8USD - chains f and B of the 5 polymer chains in the assembly; structure by electron microscopy, 2.70 A resolution.

[Chain f]
Molecule: 26S proteasome non-ATPase regulatory subunit 2
Organism: Homo sapiens
UniProt: Q13200 (PSMD2_HUMAN); residue numbers follow UniProt; this construct covers 1-908
Chain sequence (908 residues; numbered 1 to 908; the number before each row is that of its first residue):
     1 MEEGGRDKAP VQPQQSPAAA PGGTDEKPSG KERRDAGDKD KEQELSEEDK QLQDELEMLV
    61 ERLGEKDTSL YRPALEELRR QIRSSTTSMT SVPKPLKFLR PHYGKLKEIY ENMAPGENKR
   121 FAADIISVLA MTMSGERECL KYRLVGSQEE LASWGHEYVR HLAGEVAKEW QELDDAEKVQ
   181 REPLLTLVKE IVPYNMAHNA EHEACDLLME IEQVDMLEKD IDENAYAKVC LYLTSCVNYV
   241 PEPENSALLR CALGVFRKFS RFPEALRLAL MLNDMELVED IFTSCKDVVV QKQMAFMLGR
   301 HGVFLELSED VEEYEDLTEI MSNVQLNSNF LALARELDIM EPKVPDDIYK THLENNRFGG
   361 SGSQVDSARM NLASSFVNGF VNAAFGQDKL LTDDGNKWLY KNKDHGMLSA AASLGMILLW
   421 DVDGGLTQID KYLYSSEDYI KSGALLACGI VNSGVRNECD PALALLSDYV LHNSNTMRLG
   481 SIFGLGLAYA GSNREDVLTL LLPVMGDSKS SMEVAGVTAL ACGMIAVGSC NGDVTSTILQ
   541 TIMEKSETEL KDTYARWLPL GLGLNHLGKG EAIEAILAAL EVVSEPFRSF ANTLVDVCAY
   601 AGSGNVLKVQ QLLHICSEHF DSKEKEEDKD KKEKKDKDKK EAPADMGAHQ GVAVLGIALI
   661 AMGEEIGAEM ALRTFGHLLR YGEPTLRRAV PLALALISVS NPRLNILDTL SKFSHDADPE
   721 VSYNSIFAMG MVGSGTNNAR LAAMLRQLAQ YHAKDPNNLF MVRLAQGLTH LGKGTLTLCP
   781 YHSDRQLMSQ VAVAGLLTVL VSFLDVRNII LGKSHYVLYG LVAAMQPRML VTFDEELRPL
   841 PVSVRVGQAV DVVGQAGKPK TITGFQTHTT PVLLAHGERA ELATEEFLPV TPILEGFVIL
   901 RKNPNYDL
Not modelled in the structure: 1-154, 173-181, 356-366, 621-644
UniProt features mapped onto this chain:
  - modified residue: M1 (N-acetylmethionine), S16 (Phosphoserine), T24 (Phosphothreonine), S29 (Phosphoserine), S147 (Phosphoserine), Y194 (Phosphotyrosine), S361 (Phosphoserine), S363 (Phosphoserine), K551 (N6-acetyllysine)

[Chain B]
Molecule: 26S proteasome regulatory subunit 4
Organism: Homo sapiens
UniProt: P62191 (PRS4_HUMAN); residues 1-440 here = UniProt positions 1-440
Chain sequence (440 residues; row label = number of the first residue in the row):
     1 MGQSQSGGHG PGGGKKDDKD KKKKYEPPVP TRVGKKKKKT KGPDAASKLP LVTPHTQCRL
    61 KLLKLERIKD YLLMEEEFIR NQEQMKPLEE KQEEERSKVD DLRGTPMSVG TLEEIIDDNH
   121 AIVSTSVGSE HYVSILSFVD KDLLEPGCSV LLNHKVHAVI GVLMDDTDPL VTVMKVEKAP
   181 QETYADIGGL DNQIQEIKES VELPLTHPEY YEEMGIKPPK GVILYGPPGT GKTLLAKAVA
   241 NQTSATFLRV VGSELIQKYL GDGPKLVREL FRVAEEHAPS IVFIDEIDAI GTKRYDSNSG
   301 GEREIQRTML ELLNQLDGFD SRGDVKVIMA TNRIETLDPA LIRPGRIDRK IEFPLPDEKT
   361 KKRIFQIHTS RMTLADDVTL DDLIMAKDDL SGADIKAICT EAGLMALRER RMKVTNEDFK
   421 KSKENVLYKK QEGTPEGLYL
Not modelled in the structure: 1-42, 85-440
UniProt features mapped onto this chain:
  - binding site (ATP): G226 to T233
  - modified residue: S4 (Phosphoserine), T53 (Phosphothreonine), K258 (N6-acetyllysine), T434 (Phosphothreonine), Y439 (Phosphotyrosine)
  - lipidation: G2 (N-myristoyl glycine)
  - cross-link: K237 (Glycyl lysine isopeptide (Lys-Gly) (interchain with G-Cter in ubiquitin))
  - natural variant: I328 (I328T: In BKAH; uncertain significance)

[How chain f and chain B interact]
Contacting residue pairs - 61 pairs, chain f then chain B:
  H202(f) - T56(B)  hydrogen bond
  H202(f) - C58(B)
  D206(f) - C58(B)
  D206(f) - R59(B)  hydrogen bond (side chain-backbone)
  M209(f) - R59(B)
  E210(f) - R59(B)  salt bridge
  Y232(f) - C58(B)
  Y232(f) - R59(B)  hydrogen bond (side chain-backbone)
  Y232(f) - L60(B)  hydrogen bond (side chain-backbone)
  S235(f) - L60(B)
  C236(f) - L60(B)  hydrophobic
  N238(f) - R67(B)  hydrogen bond (backbone-side chain)
  Y239(f) - L60(B)  hydrophobic
  Y239(f) - L63(B)  hydrophobic
  Y239(f) - K64(B)
  Y239(f) - R67(B)
  V240(f) - L63(B)  hydrophobic
  E244(f) - R59(B)  salt bridge
  G604(f) - R67(B)  hydrogen bond (backbone-side chain)
  V606(f) - R67(B)
  V606(f) - D70(B)
  V606(f) - Y71(B)  hydrophobic
  V606(f) - M74(B)
  V609(f) - Y71(B)
  V609(f) - M74(B)  hydrophobic
  Q610(f) - M74(B)
  Q610(f) - E77(B)
  L613(f) - M74(B)  hydrophobic
  L613(f) - F78(B)  hydrophobic
  H614(f) - E77(B)  salt bridge
  S617(f) - N81(B)
  S617(f) - Q82(B)  hydrogen bond (backbone-side chain)
  H619(f) - Q82(B)  hydrogen bond
  A661(f) - Y71(B)
  E664(f) - R67(B)  salt bridge
  I666(f) - P50(B)  hydrophobic
  I666(f) - R67(B)
  I666(f) - I68(B)  hydrophobic
  E669(f) - P50(B)
  M670(f) - L49(B)  hydrophobic
  M670(f) - P50(B)
  M670(f) - I68(B)  hydrophobic
  M670(f) - Y71(B)  hydrophobic
  M670(f) - E75(B)
  R673(f) - A46(B)  hydrogen bond (side chain-backbone)
  R673(f) - L72(B)
  R673(f) - E75(B)  salt bridge
  T674(f) - E75(B)
  H677(f) - E75(B)  salt bridge
  H677(f) - F78(B)
  H677(f) - I79(B)
  L678(f) - F78(B)  hydrophobic
  Y681(f) - I79(B)  hydrophobic
  Y681(f) - Q82(B)
  Y681(f) - E83(B)  hydrogen bond
  D851(f) - T53(B)  hydrogen bond
  D851(f) - K64(B)  salt bridge
  V853(f) - P54(B)
  V853(f) - L60(B)  hydrophobic
  G854(f) - P54(B)
  Q855(f) - H55(B)
Interface residues without a listed pair, chain f (37 interface residues in all): C616, E665, G667, A671
Interface residues without a listed pair, chain B (28 interface residues in all): L51, V52, Q57

[Overview]
37 residues of chain f and 28 residues of chain B are in contact; the contacts include 11 hydrogen bonds and 7
salt bridges. Polar pairs include E210(f)-R59(B), E244(f)-R59(B) and H614(f)-E77(B). UniProt lists 8
ATP-binding residues on chain B.
Chain f is 26S proteasome non-ATPase regulatory subunit 2 and chain B is 26S proteasome regulatory subunit 4,
both from Homo sapiens; the structure, Rpn1/Nub1UBL-focused alignment of the non-substrate-engaged human 26S
proteasome, was determined by electron microscopy.
